PDB entry 8TOX | electron microscopy, 2.30 A resolution | chains G and C of the 12 polymer chains in the assembly

Chain G (and C):
Name: Envelope glycoprotein gp120
Organism: Human immunodeficiency virus 1
Notes: chain C of this document is another copy of the same molecule, construct and numbering; everything in this record applies to it too
Reference sequence: Q2N0S6 (Q2N0S6_9HIV1); the construct lacks a stretch of the UniProt sequence and is renumbered around it, so the offset changes along the chain: 31-141 = UniProt 30-140; 150-185 = UniProt 141-176; 189-309 = UniProt 188-308; 312-321 = UniProt 309-318; 2 more segments
Sequence (475 residues; numbered 31 to 507 plus 12 insertion-coded residues; 14 numbers in that range are skipped by the numbering (no residue carries them; nothing is unmodelled there); the number before each row is that of its first residue; a row labelled like 185A-185K holds insertion residues (185A, then the next letters in order)):
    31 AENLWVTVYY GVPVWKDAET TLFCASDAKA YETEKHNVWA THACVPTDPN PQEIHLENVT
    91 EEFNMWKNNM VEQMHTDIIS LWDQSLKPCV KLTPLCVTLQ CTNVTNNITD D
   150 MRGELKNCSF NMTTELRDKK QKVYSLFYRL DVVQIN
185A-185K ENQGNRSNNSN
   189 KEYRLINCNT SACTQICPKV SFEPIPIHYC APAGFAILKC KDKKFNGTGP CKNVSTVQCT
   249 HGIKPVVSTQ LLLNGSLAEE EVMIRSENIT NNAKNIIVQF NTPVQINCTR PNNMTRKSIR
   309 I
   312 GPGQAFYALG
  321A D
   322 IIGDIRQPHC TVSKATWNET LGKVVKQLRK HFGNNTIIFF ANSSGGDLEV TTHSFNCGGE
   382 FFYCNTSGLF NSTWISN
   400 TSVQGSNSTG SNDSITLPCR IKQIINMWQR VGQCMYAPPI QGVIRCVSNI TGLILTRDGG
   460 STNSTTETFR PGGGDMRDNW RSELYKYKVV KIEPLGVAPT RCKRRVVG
Not modelled in the structure: 31, 185A-185K, 400-409, 506-507
Disulfide bonds: Cys-54/Cys-74, Cys-119/Cys-205, Cys-126/Cys-196, Cys-131/Cys-157, Cys-201/Cys-433, Cys-218/Cys-247, Cys-228/Cys-239, Cys-296/Cys-331, Cys-378/Cys-445, Cys-385/Cys-418
Covalent attachments: glycan linked to Asn-88; N-acetylglucosamine (NAG) linked to Asn-133, Asn-137, Asn-156, Asn-160, Asn-197, Asn-234, Asn-241, Asn-262, Asn-276, Asn-295, Asn-301, Asn-339, Asn-355, Asn-363, Asn-386, Asn-392, Asn-448
Construct notes: engineered mutation Cys-201 (Ile200 in Q2N0S6), Ile-204 (Ala203 in Q2N0S6), Lys-240 (Pro239 in Q2N0S6), Asn-241 (Ser240 in Q2N0S6), Ile-285 (Leu284 in Q2N0S6), Met-302 (Asn301 in Q2N0S6), Leu-320 (Thr317 in Q2N0S6), Pro-329 (Ala327 in Q2N0S6), Phe-360 (Arg358 in Q2N0S6), Val-430 (Ile427 in Q2N0S6), Cys-433 (Ala430 in Q2N0S6), Cys-501 (Ala498 in Q2N0S6)

Interface between chain G and chain C:
Pairs across the interface (22; chain G residue first):
  Pro-124(G) with Arg-166(C), hydrogen bond (backbone-side chain)
  Cys-126(G) with Glu-164(C); Leu-165(C); Arg-166(C), hydrogen bond (backbone-backbone)
  Val-127(G) with Arg-166(C); Asp-167(C)
  Thr-128(G) with Leu-165(C); Asp-167(C), hydrogen bond; Lys-168(C)
  Asn-160(G) with Arg-166(C)
  Met-161(G) with Arg-166(C)
  Thr-162(G) with Arg-166(C)
  Lys-169(G) with Arg-166(C)
  Ile-184(G) with Leu-165(C), hydrophobic
  Cys-196(G) with Glu-164(C); Pro-313(C)
  Asn-197(G) with Glu-164(C); Arg-308(C)
  Thr-198(G) with Pro-313(C); Gly-314(C), hydrogen bond (backbone-backbone)
  Ser-199(G) with Pro-313(C)
  Ala-200(G) with Pro-313(C)
Interface residues without a listed pair, chain G (15 interface residues in all): Arg-192

In short:
15 residues of chain G and 8 residues of chain C are in contact, with 4 hydrogen bonds. Polar pairs include
Pro-124(G)/Arg-166(C), Thr-128(G)/Asp-167(C) and Cys-126(G)/Arg-166(C). N-acetylglucosamine is covalently
linked to Asn-133(G), Asn-137(G), Asn-156(G), Asn-160(G), Asn-197(G) and Asn-234(G) and 11 more.
Chain G and chain C are both Envelope glycoprotein gp120 (Human immunodeficiency virus 1); the structure,
Cryo-EM structure of BG505 Env mutant A517E in complex with antibody ACS202 Fab, was determined by electron
microscopy.
